8J5P - chains 9 and M of the 36 polymer chains in the assembly; structure by electron microscopy, 3.10 A resolution.

Chain 9:
Name: Alpha subunit of light-harvesting 1
Organism: Roseiflexus castenholzii DSM 13941
UniProtKB: Q83XD1 (Q83XD1_9CHLR); numbering as in UniProt (aligned over 1-42)
Chain sequence (42 residues; each row starts with the number of its first residue):
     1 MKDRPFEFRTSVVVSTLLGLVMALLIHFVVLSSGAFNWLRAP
Not modelled in the structure: 1-3, 42
Small-molecule neighbours:
  - bacteriochlorophyll a (BCL), molecule 1: F6, E7, F8, S11, V12, S15
  - bacteriochlorophyll a (BCL), molecule 2: F6, T10, S11, V14, S15, L18, I26
  - bacteriochlorophyll a (BCL), molecule 3: V12, V13, T16, G19, L20, A23, H27, V30, W38
  - bacteriochlorophyll a (BCL), molecule 4: G19, M22, A23, I26, H27, V30, F36
  - beta,psi-caroten-4-one (KGD), molecule 1: V12, S15, T16, L18, G19, M22
  - beta,psi-caroten-4-one (KGD), molecule 2: L20, L24, H27, F28, W38

Chain M:
Name: Reaction center protein M chain
Organism: Roseiflexus castenholzii DSM 13941
UniProtKB: A7NQE8 (A7NQE8_ROSCS); residues 335-641 here = UniProt positions 335-641
Chain sequence (307 residues; row label = number of the first residue in the row):
   335 PIDLHDEEYRDGLEGTIAKPPGHVGWMQRLLGEGQVGPIYVGLWGVISFI
   385 TFFASAFIILVDYGRQVGWNPIIYLREFWNLAVYPPPTEYGLSWNVPWDK
   435 GGAWLAATFFLHISVLTWWARLYTRAKATGVGTQLAWGFASALSLYFVIY
   485 LFHPLALGNWSAAPGHGFRAILDWTNYVSIHWGNFYYNPFHMLSIFFLLG
   535 STLLLAMHGATIVATSKWKSEMEFTEMMAEGPGTQRAQLFWRWVMGWNAN
   585 SYNIHIWAWWFAAFTAITGAIGLFLSGTLVPDWYAWGETAKIVAPWPNPD
   635 WAQYVFR
Not modelled in the structure: 641
Bound ions: Fe ion: H542, E557, H589 (shared with 1 residue of chain L)
Small-molecule neighbours:
  - bacteriochlorophyll a (BCL), molecule 1: F386, L445, V449, A476, L479, Y480, I483, W508, T509, N510, V512, S513, F519, Y520, N522, H525, S528, I529, L532, G603, A604, G606, L607
  - bacteriochlorophyll a (BCL), molecule 2: T509, Y520, L533
  - bacteriochlorophyll a (BCL), molecule 3: Y520, M526, I529, F530, L533, G534
  - bacteriopheophytin b (BPB), molecule 1: S382, F383, F386, S448, V449, W452, L456, L469, G472, F473, A476, A596, A600
  - bacteriopheophytin b (BPB), molecule 2: F386, S389, I393, L445, Y480, Y484, P498, H500, F502, I505, L506, W508, T509
  - bacteriopheophytin b (BPB), molecule 3: L533, T536, L537, A540, M541, W575, M579
  - Menaquinone 11 (MQE; 2-methyl-3-[(2E,6E,10E,14E,18E,22E,26E,30E,34E,38E)-3,7,11,15,19,23,27,31,35,39,43-undecamethyltetratetraconta-2,6,10,1 4,18,22,26,30,34,38,42-undecaen-1-yl]naphthalene-1,4-dione), molecule 1: F386, A390, I393, L394, Y397, F412, W413, H500, G501, F502, I505
  - Menaquinone 11 (MQE), molecule 2: L537, L538, M541, H542, T545, I546, T568, A571, Q572, W575, M579, W581, N582, A583, N584, S585, I588, W591

Interface between chain 9 and chain M:
Pairs across the interface (8):
  V21(9) - F387(M)  hydrophobic
  V21(9) - F391(M)  hydrophobic
  L24(9) - F391(M)  hydrophobic
  L25(9) - F391(M)
  F28(9) - F391(M)  hydrophobic
  F28(9) - V395(M)  hydrophobic
  V29(9) - W403(M)  hydrophobic
  S32(9) - R399(M)
Interface residues without a listed pair, chain 9 (7 interface residues in all): L17
Interface residues without a listed pair, chain M (6 interface residues in all): W432

Overview:
The interface between chain 9 and chain M involves 7 residues on one side and 6 on the other. Ligands of chain
9: 4 copies of bacteriochlorophyll a and beta,psi-caroten-4-one.
Here chain 9 is Alpha subunit of light-harvesting 1 and chain M is Reaction center protein M chain, both from
Roseiflexus castenholzii DSM 13941. Entry 8J5P (Cryo-EM structure of native RC-LH complex from Roseiflexus
castenholzii at 2,000lux) was determined by electron microscopy together with 8HJU, 8HJV and 8J5O from the
same study.
